6RE9 - chains 2 and 7 of the 31 polymer chains in the assembly; structure by electron microscopy, 3.90 A resolution.

# Chain 2
Protein: ASA-2: Polytomella F-ATP synthase associated subunit 2
Source organism: Polytomella sp. Pringsheim 198.80
Notes: engineered mutation(s): P165F, N167S
Amino-acid sequence (441 residues; row label = number of the first residue in the row):
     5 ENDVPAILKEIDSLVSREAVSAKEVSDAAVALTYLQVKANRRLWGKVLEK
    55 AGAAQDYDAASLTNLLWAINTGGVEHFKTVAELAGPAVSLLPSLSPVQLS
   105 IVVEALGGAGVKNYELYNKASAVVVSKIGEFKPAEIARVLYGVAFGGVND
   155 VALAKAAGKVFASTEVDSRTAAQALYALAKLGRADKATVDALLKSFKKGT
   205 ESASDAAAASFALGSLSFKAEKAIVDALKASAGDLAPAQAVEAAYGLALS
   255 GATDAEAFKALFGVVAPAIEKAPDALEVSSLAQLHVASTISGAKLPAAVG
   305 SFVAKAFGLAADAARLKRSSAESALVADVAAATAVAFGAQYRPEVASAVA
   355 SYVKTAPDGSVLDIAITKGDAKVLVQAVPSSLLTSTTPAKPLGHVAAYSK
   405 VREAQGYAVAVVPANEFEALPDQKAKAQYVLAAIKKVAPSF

# Chain 7
Protein: Mitochondrial ATP synthase associated protein ASA7
Source organism: Polytomella sp. Pringsheim 198.80
Reference sequence: D8V7I2 (D8V7I2_9CHLO); numbering as in UniProt (aligned over 1-190)
Amino-acid sequence (190 residues; numbered 1 to 190; the number before each row is that of its first residue):
     1 MSSVRAGVEAGRRDLTTFTFSGLQDAPVAALSGSIKLNVAAKAGKAEVTV
    51 AAGAAKAATQVSAAALRKLSGSKISLAEVARISVLHSSIQNYLLSLSNER
   101 YQLLSQWPDFTTMYGKDFYYRAHPEDLKKFYDAADEYYKLYETVTEFDSL
   151 SALASQVVPNYAARRRSTVHPAIGSTVADGAFTNFLLSKQ
Unresolved in the structure: 1-14

# Chain 2 / chain 7 interface
Pairs across the interface (101):
  Glu-5(2) / Lys-56(7)
  Asn-6(2) / Lys-56(7)
  Asn-6(2) / Ala-57(7)
  Asn-6(2) / Ala-58(7)  hydrogen bond (side chain-backbone)
  Asp-7(2) / Lys-56(7)
  Ile-11(2) / Val-50(7)  hydrophobic
  Ile-11(2) / Ala-52(7)  hydrophobic
  Ile-11(2) / Ala-57(7)  hydrophobic
  Glu-14(2) / Gly-53(7)
  Leu-18(2) / Ser-34(7)
  Leu-18(2) / Ile-35(7)  hydrophobic
  Lys-27(2) / Leu-31(7)
  Glu-28(2) / Ser-32(7)
  Ser-30(2) / Leu-31(7)
  Asp-31(2) / Ala-30(7)
  Asp-31(2) / Leu-31(7)  hydrogen bond (side chain-backbone)
  Asp-31(2) / Ser-32(7)  hydrogen bond (side chain-backbone)
  Asp-31(2) / Ile-35(7)
  Val-34(2) / Pro-27(7)  hydrophobic
  Val-34(2) / Leu-37(7)  hydrophobic
  Ala-35(2) / Ile-35(7)  hydrophobic
  Thr-37(2) / Leu-69(7)
  Tyr-38(2) / Ala-26(7)
  Tyr-38(2) / Pro-27(7)  hydrogen bond (side chain-backbone)
  Tyr-38(2) / Leu-37(7)  hydrophobic
  Tyr-38(2) / Val-39(7)  hydrophobic
  Tyr-38(2) / Val-48(7)  hydrophobic
  Tyr-38(2) / Val-61(7)
  Leu-39(2) / Val-50(7)  hydrophobic
  Gln-40(2) / Leu-69(7)
  Lys-42(2) / Leu-69(7)  hydrogen bond (side chain-backbone)
  Lys-42(2) / Ser-72(7)  hydrogen bond (side chain-backbone)
  Lys-42(2) / Ile-74(7)
  Arg-45(2) / Ile-74(7)  hydrogen bond (side chain-backbone)
  Arg-45(2) / Ser-75(7)
  Arg-45(2) / Leu-76(7)
  Trp-48(2) / Leu-76(7)
  Gly-49(2) / Leu-76(7)
  Leu-52(2) / Leu-76(7)  hydrophobic
  Ala-64(2) / Leu-31(7)  hydrophobic
  Ser-65(2) / Leu-31(7)
  Asn-68(2) / Pro-27(7)
  Trp-71(2) / Ser-21(7)
  Trp-71(2) / Gly-22(7)
  Trp-71(2) / Pro-27(7)
  Trp-71(2) / Leu-66(7)  hydrophobic
  Asn-74(2) / Thr-19(7)
  Asn-74(2) / Ser-21(7)  hydrogen bond
  Thr-75(2) / Ser-21(7)
  Thr-75(2) / Leu-66(7)
  Thr-75(2) / Leu-69(7)
  Thr-75(2) / Ser-70(7)
  Gly-76(2) / Leu-69(7)
  Gly-77(2) / Ser-70(7)
  Gly-77(2) / Ser-72(7)
  Gly-77(2) / Lys-73(7)
  Gly-77(2) / Ile-74(7)  hydrogen bond (backbone-backbone)
  Val-78(2) / Leu-15(7)
  Val-78(2) / Ile-74(7)  hydrophobic
  Val-78(2) / Leu-76(7)  hydrophobic
  Glu-79(2) / Leu-15(7)  hydrogen bond (side chain-backbone)
  Glu-79(2) / Ser-75(7)
  Glu-79(2) / Leu-76(7)  hydrogen bond (backbone-backbone)
  His-80(2) / Leu-76(7)
  His-80(2) / Glu-78(7)  salt bridge
  Val-101(2) / Asp-25(7)
  Glu-108(2) / Phe-20(7)
  Glu-108(2) / Ser-21(7)  hydrogen bond
  Gly-112(2) / Leu-15(7)
  Gly-112(2) / Thr-16(7)  hydrogen bond (backbone-backbone)
  Ala-113(2) / Leu-15(7)
  Arg-142(2) / Phe-20(7)
  Arg-142(2) / Gln-24(7)  hydrogen bond (side chain-backbone)
  Arg-142(2) / Asp-25(7)  salt bridge
  Tyr-145(2) / Thr-16(7)  hydrogen bond
  Tyr-145(2) / Phe-18(7)  hydrogen bond (side chain-backbone)
  Phe-149(2) / Thr-16(7)
  Arg-173(2) / Phe-20(7)
  Arg-173(2) / Gln-24(7)
  Arg-173(2) / Arg-67(7)
  Ala-176(2) / Phe-20(7)
  Gln-177(2) / Phe-20(7)
  Tyr-180(2) / Phe-18(7)
  Tyr-180(2) / Phe-20(7)  hydrophobic
  Glu-205(2) / Ala-64(7)
  Ser-206(2) / Arg-67(7)
  Ser-208(2) / Phe-18(7)
  Ser-208(2) / Thr-19(7)
  Ser-208(2) / Arg-67(7)  hydrogen bond
  Asp-209(2) / Phe-20(7)
  Asp-209(2) / Arg-67(7)  salt bridge
  Ala-211(2) / Phe-18(7)  hydrophobic
  Ala-212(2) / Phe-18(7)  hydrophobic
  Ala-212(2) / Phe-20(7)  hydrophobic
  Asp-238(2) / Lys-68(7)  salt bridge
  Ala-240(2) / Gly-71(7)
  Ala-242(2) / Thr-17(7)
  Gln-243(2) / Thr-17(7)
  Gln-243(2) / Phe-18(7)
  Glu-246(2) / Thr-17(7)  hydrogen bond
  Glu-246(2) / Phe-18(7)
Interface residues without a listed pair, chain 2 (58 interface residues in all): Ala-10, Ile-15, Arg-21, Phe-215
Interface residues without a listed pair, chain 7 (46 interface residues in all): Leu-23, Ala-29, Ala-54, Ala-55, Thr-59, Ala-65

# Summary
Chain 2 and chain 7 form an interface of 58 and 46 residues respectively; the contacts include 18 hydrogen
bonds and 4 salt bridges. Among the polar pairs are His-80(2)/Glu-78(7), Arg-142(2)/Asp-25(7) and
Asp-209(2)/Arg-67(7).
Here chain 2 is ASA-2: Polytomella F-ATP synthase associated subunit 2 and chain 7 is Mitochondrial ATP
synthase associated protein ASA7, both from Polytomella sp. Pringsheim 198.80. Entry 6RE9 (Cryo-EM structure
of Polytomella F-ATP synthase, Rotary substate 2D, monomer-masked refinement) was determined by electron
microscopy together with 6RD4, 6RD5, 6RD6, 6RD7, 6RD8, 6RD9 and 46 further entries from the same study.
